Entry 9L5S (electron microscopy, 2.90 A resolution); this record covers chains 6 and N of the 41 polymer chains in the assembly.

== Chain 6 ==
Molecule: U6 snRNA
Organism: Chaetomium thermophilum (strain DSM 1495 / CBS 144.50 / IMI 039719)
Sequence (101 nucleotides; each row starts with the number of its first residue):
     1 GCCCUUCGGG GCAUUUGGUC AAUUUGAAAC GAUACAGAGA AGAUUAGCAU GGCCCCUGCA
    61 CUAAGGAUGA CACGCUACUC AAAGAGACGC UACCAAUUUU U
Disordered / not traced: 93-101

== Chain N ==
Molecule: Putative bud site selection protein
Organism: Chaetomium thermophilum (strain DSM 1495 / CBS 144.50 / IMI 039719)
UniProt: G0S4Q2 (G0S4Q2_CHATD); residue numbers follow UniProt; this construct covers 1-148
Chain sequence (148 residues; numbered 1 to 148; the number before each row is that of its first residue):
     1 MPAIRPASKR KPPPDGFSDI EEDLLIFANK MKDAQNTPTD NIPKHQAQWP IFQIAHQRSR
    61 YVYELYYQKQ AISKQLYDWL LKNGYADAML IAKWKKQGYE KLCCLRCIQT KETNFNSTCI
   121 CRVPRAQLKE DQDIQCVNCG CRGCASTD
Ion coordination: Zn2+ site 1: Cys103, Cys104, Cys107, Cys139; Zn2+ site 2: Cys103, Cys121, Cys141, Cys144; Zn2+ site 3: Cys107, Cys119, Cys121, Cys136

== How chain 6 and chain N interact ==
Pairs across the interface (43):
  G1(6) with Gly98(N), base contact; Glu100(N), hydrogen bond to the base; Lys101(N), salt bridge to the phosphate; Ser146(N), base contact; Thr147(N), base contact
  C2(6) with Gln97(N), hydrogen bond to the base
  C3(6) with Gln97(N), hydrogen bond to the sugar
  G11(6) with Gln97(N), base contact
  C12(6) with Gln97(N), hydrogen bond to the sugar; Gly98(N), base contact
  A13(6) with Gly98(N), sugar contact; Tyr99(N), sugar contact; Arg122(N), hydrogen bond to the sugar; Pro124(N), base contact; Thr147(N), base contact
  U14(6) with Thr118(N), sugar contact; Val123(N), base contact; Pro124(N), base contact; Gln127(N), hydrogen bond to the base
  U15(6) with Ser117(N), phosphate contact; Thr118(N), hydrogen bond to the phosphate; Cys119(N), sugar contact; Ile120(N), sugar contact; Val123(N), sugar contact; Gln127(N), base contact; Leu128(N), base contact
  U16(6) with Thr113(N), phosphate contact; Ser117(N), hydrogen bond to the phosphate; Thr118(N), sugar contact; Cys119(N), sugar contact; Ile120(N), hydrogen bond to the sugar; Cys136(N), base contact; Val137(N), hydrogen bond to the base
  G17(6) with Thr113(N), phosphate contact; Asn114(N), hydrogen bond to the phosphate; Val137(N), sugar contact
  G18(6) with Asn114(N), hydrogen bond to the phosphate
  U19(6) with Lys44(N), hydrogen bond to the base; His45(N), base contact
  A21(6) with Asp40(N), hydrogen bond to the sugar; Asn41(N), base contact; Ile42(N), sugar contact; Pro43(N), phosphate contact
Interface residues without a listed pair, chain N (28 interface residues in all): Thr39, Asn138

== Summary ==
13 residues of chain 6 and 28 residues of chain N are in contact, with 14 hydrogen bonds and 1 salt bridge.
Among the polar pairs are G1(6)-Glu100(N), C2(6)-Gln97(N) and U14(6)-Gln127(N). Cys103(N), Cys104(N),
Cys107(N) and Cys139(N) coordinate Zn2+ site 1.
Here chain 6 is U6 snRNA and chain N is Putative bud site selection protein, both from Chaetomium thermophilum
(strain DSM 1495 / CBS 144.50 / IMI 039719). Entry 9L5S (Cryo-EM structure of the thermophile spliceosome
(state B*Q1)) was determined by electron microscopy, deposited together with 9L5R and 9L5T.
